Entry 1ZSR (X-ray diffraction, 2.06 A resolution); this record covers chains A and B.

# Chain A
Name: Protease retropepsin
Organism: Human immunodeficiency virus 1
Notes: EC 3.4.23.16
UniProt: P03367 (POL_HV1BR); residues 1-99 here correspond to UniProt positions 69-167 (UniProt number = residue number + 68)
Amino-acid sequence (99 residues; each row starts with the number of its first residue):
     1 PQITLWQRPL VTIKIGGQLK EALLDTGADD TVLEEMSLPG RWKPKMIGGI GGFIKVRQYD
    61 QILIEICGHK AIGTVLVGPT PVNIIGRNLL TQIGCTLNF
Modified residues: C67 (s-hydroxycysteine; CSO)
Small-molecule neighbours: 0ZT (N-{(2S,3S)-3-[(tert-butoxycarbonyl)amino]-2-hydroxy-4-phenylbutyl}-L-phenylalanyl-L-alpha-glutamyl-L-phenylalaninamide): R8, L23, D25, G27, A28, D29, D30, V32, I47, G48, G49, I50, F53, T80, P81, V82, I84

# Chain B
Name: Protease retropepsin
Organism: Human immunodeficiency virus 1
Notes: EC 3.4.23.16
UniProt: P03367 (POL_HV1BR); residues 101-199 here correspond to UniProt positions 69-167 (UniProt number = residue number - 32)
Amino-acid sequence (99 residues; row label = number of the first residue in the row):
   101 PQITLWQRPL VTIKIGGQLK EALLDTGADD TVLEEMSLPG RWKPKMIGGI GGFIKVRQYD
   161 QILIEICGHK AIGTVLVGPT PVNIIGRNLL TQIGCTLNF
Modified residues: C167 (s-hydroxycysteine; CSO)
Small-molecule neighbours: 0ZT (N-{(2S,3S)-3-[(tert-butoxycarbonyl)amino]-2-hydroxy-4-phenylbutyl}-L-phenylalanyl-L-alpha-glutamyl-L-phenylalaninamide): R108, L123, D125, G127, A128, D129, D130, V132, I147, G148, G149, I150, F153, T180, P181, V182, I184

# Interface between chain A and chain B
Contacting residue pairs - 96 pairs, chain A then chain B:
  P1(A) - L197(B)
  P1(A) - N198(B)
  P1(A) - F199(B)  hydrogen bond (backbone-backbone)
  Q2(A) - T196(B)
  Q2(A) - L197(B)
  Q2(A) - N198(B)
  I3(A) - T196(B)
  I3(A) - L197(B)  hydrogen bond (backbone-backbone)
  I3(A) - F199(B)  hydrophobic
  L5(A) - T126(B)
  L5(A) - R187(B)  hydrogen bond (backbone-side chain)
  L5(A) - L190(B)  hydrophobic
  L5(A) - T191(B)
  L5(A) - C195(B)
  W6(A) - R187(B)  hydrogen bond (backbone-side chain)
  W6(A) - T191(B)
  Q7(A) - R187(B)
  R8(A) - D129(B)  salt bridge
  R8(A) - R187(B)
  P9(A) - T126(B)
  P9(A) - R187(B)
  P9(A) - L197(B)  hydrophobic
  L23(A) - G127(B)
  L24(A) - T126(B)  hydrogen bond (backbone-side chain)
  L24(A) - G127(B)
  L24(A) - L197(B)  hydrophobic
  D25(A) - D125(B)
  D25(A) - T126(B)
  D25(A) - G127(B)  hydrogen bond (side chain-backbone)
  T26(A) - L105(B)
  T26(A) - P109(B)
  T26(A) - L124(B)  hydrogen bond (side chain-backbone)
  T26(A) - D125(B)
  T26(A) - T126(B)  hydrogen bond (side chain-backbone)
  T26(A) - L197(B)
  G27(A) - L123(B)
  G27(A) - D125(B)
  D29(A) - R108(B)  salt bridge
  G49(A) - I150(B)
  I50(A) - G149(B)
  I50(A) - I150(B)  hydrogen bond (backbone-backbone)
  I50(A) - G152(B)
  I50(A) - I154(B)
  I50(A) - T180(B)
  I50(A) - I184(B)  hydrophobic
  G51(A) - G151(B)
  G51(A) - G152(B)
  G52(A) - I150(B)
  G52(A) - G151(B)
  I54(A) - I150(B)
  C67(A) - F199(B)
  H69(A) - F199(B)
  T80(A) - I150(B)
  P81(A) - I150(B)
  I84(A) - I150(B)  hydrophobic
  R87(A) - L105(B)  hydrogen bond (side chain-backbone)
  R87(A) - W106(B)  hydrogen bond (side chain-backbone)
  R87(A) - Q107(B)
  R87(A) - R108(B)
  R87(A) - P109(B)
  L90(A) - L105(B)  hydrophobic
  T91(A) - L105(B)
  T91(A) - W106(B)
  I93(A) - F199(B)
  G94(A) - N198(B)
  G94(A) - F199(B)
  C95(A) - L105(B)
  C95(A) - L197(B)  hydrophobic
  C95(A) - N198(B)
  C95(A) - F199(B)  hydrophobic
  T96(A) - Q102(B)  hydrogen bond
  T96(A) - I103(B)
  T96(A) - T196(B)
  T96(A) - L197(B)
  T96(A) - N198(B)  hydrogen bond (backbone-backbone)
  L97(A) - P101(B)
  L97(A) - Q102(B)
  L97(A) - I103(B)  hydrogen bond (backbone-backbone)
  L97(A) - P109(B)  hydrophobic
  L97(A) - L124(B)  hydrophobic
  L97(A) - T126(B)
  L97(A) - C195(B)  hydrophobic
  L97(A) - T196(B)
  L97(A) - L197(B)  hydrophobic
  N98(A) - P101(B)
  N98(A) - Q102(B)
  N98(A) - G194(B)
  N98(A) - C195(B)
  N98(A) - T196(B)  hydrogen bond (backbone-backbone)
  N98(A) - N198(B)  hydrogen bond
  F99(A) - P101(B)  hydrogen bond (backbone-backbone)
  F99(A) - C167(B)
  F99(A) - H169(B)
  F99(A) - I193(B)
  F99(A) - G194(B)
  F99(A) - C195(B)  hydrophobic
Also at the interface, not in a pair above, chain A (39 interface residues in all): T4, V32, G48, F53, I66
Also at the interface, not in a pair above, chain B (39 interface residues in all): T104, V132, G148, F153, I166, P181

# In short
Chain A and chain B each contribute 39 residues to their interface; the contacts include 17 hydrogen bonds and
2 salt bridges. Polar pairs include R8(A)-D129(B), D29(A)-R108(B) and L5(A)-R187(B). Compound 0ZT is bound
between chain A and chain B.
Chain A and chain B are both Protease retropepsin (Human immunodeficiency virus 1); the structure, Crystal
structure of wild type HIV-1 protease (BRU isolate) with a hydroxyethylamine peptidomimetic inhibitor
BOC-PHE-PSI[S-CH(OH)CH2NH]-PHE-GLU-PHE-NH2, was determined by X-ray diffraction, deposited together with 1ZSF.
